PDB entry 8ZQH | electron microscopy, 3.12 A resolution | chains B and A of the 4 polymer chains in the assembly

== Chain B ==
Molecule: 60-nt RNA strand
Organism: unclassified sequences
Sequence (60 nucleotides; each row starts with the number of its first residue; numbers below 1 keep their minus sign (G-36 is residue -36)):
   -36 GUGCUGCUGU CUCCCAGACG GGAGGCAGAA CUGCACCUUC CAUCAGAGAA CCUCACUGCG
Disordered / not traced: 6-9, 15-23

== Chain A ==
Molecule: Cas12X
Organism: unclassified sequences
Amino-acid sequence (914 residues; each row starts with the number of its first residue; numbers below 1 keep their minus sign (His-5 is residue -5)):
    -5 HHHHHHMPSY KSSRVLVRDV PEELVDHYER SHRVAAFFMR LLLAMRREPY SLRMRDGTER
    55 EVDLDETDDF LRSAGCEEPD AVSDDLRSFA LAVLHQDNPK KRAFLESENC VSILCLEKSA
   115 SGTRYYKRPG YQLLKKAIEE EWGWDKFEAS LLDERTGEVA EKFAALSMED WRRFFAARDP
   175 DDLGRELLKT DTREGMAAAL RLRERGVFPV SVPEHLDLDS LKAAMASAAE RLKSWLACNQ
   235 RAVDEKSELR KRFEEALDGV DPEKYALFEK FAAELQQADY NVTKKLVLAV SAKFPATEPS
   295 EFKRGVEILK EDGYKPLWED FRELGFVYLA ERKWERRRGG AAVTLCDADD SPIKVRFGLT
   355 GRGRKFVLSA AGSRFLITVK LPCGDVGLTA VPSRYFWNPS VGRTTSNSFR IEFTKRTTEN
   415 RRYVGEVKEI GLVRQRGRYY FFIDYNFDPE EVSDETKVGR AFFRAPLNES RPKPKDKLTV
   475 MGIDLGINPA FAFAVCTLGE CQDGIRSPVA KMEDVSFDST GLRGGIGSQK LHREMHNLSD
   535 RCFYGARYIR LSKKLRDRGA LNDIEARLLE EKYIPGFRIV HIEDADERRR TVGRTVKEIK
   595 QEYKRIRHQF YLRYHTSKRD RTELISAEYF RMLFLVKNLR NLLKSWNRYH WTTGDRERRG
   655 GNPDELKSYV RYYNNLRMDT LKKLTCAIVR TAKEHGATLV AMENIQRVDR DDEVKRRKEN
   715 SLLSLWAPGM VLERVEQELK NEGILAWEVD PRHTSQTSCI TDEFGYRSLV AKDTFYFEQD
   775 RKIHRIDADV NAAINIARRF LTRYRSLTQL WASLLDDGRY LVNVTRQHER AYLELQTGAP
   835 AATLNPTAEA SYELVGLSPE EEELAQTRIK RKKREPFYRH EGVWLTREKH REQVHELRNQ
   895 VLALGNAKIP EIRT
Disordered / not traced: -5 to 0

== How chain B and chain A interact ==
Residue-residue contacts (114; chain B residue first):
  G-36(B) - Ser7(A)  base contact
  G-36(B) - Arg8(A)  sugar contact
  G-36(B) - Leu10(A)  sugar contact
  G-36(B) - Pro386(A)  phosphate contact
  G-36(B) - Ser387(A)  hydrogen bond to the base
  G-36(B) - Arg388(A)  hydrogen bond to the base
  G-36(B) - Tyr389(A)  hydrogen bond to the base
  G-36(B) - Tyr434(A)  phosphate contact
  U-35(B) - Arg432(A)  salt bridge to the phosphate
  U-35(B) - Tyr434(A)  hydrogen bond to the phosphate
  G-34(B) - Arg430(A)  salt bridge to the phosphate
  G-34(B) - Asn669(A)  phosphate contact
  G-34(B) - Asp673(A)  hydrogen bond to the base
  C-33(B) - Arg607(A)  hydrogen bond to the sugar
  C-33(B) - Tyr608(A)  base contact
  C-33(B) - Tyr666(A)  phosphate contact
  C-33(B) - Asn669(A)  phosphate contact
  C-33(B) - Leu670(A)  phosphate contact
  C-33(B) - Asp673(A)  hydrogen bond to the sugar
  C-33(B) - Lys677(A)  base contact
  U-32(B) - Phe604(A)  phosphate contact
  U-32(B) - Tyr605(A)  base contact
  U-32(B) - Arg607(A)  salt bridge to the phosphate
  U-32(B) - His609(A)  hydrogen bond to the base
  U-32(B) - Tyr666(A)  hydrogen bond to the phosphate
  G-31(B) - Arg601(A)  phosphate contact
  G-31(B) - His602(A)  hydrogen bond to the sugar
  G-31(B) - Tyr605(A)  sugar contact
  G-31(B) - Tyr666(A)  phosphate contact
  C-30(B) - Arg601(A)  salt bridge to the phosphate
  C-30(B) - His602(A)  sugar contact
  C-22(B) - His644(A)  sugar contact
  A-19(B) - Arg583(A)  salt bridge to the phosphate
  A-19(B) - Arg584(A)  salt bridge to the phosphate
  C-18(B) - Arg583(A)  base contact
  C-18(B) - Arg584(A)  hydrogen bond to the sugar
  C-18(B) - Gly587(A)  base contact
  C-18(B) - Arg588(A)  sugar contact
  C-18(B) - Trp640(A)  base contact
  G-17(B) - Gly587(A)  sugar contact
  G-17(B) - Lys591(A)  salt bridge to the phosphate
  G-17(B) - Trp640(A)  hydrogen bond to the sugar
  G-16(B) - Val590(A)  sugar contact
  G-16(B) - Lys591(A)  phosphate contact
  G-16(B) - Lys594(A)  phosphate contact
  G-16(B) - Leu637(A)  phosphate contact
  G-16(B) - Trp640(A)  sugar contact
  G-16(B) - Asn641(A)  hydrogen bond to the sugar
  G-15(B) - Lys594(A)  salt bridge to the phosphate
  G-15(B) - Leu637(A)  phosphate contact
  G-15(B) - Asn641(A)  sugar contact
  G-15(B) - Glu659(A)  hydrogen bond to the sugar
  G-15(B) - Leu660(A)  phosphate contact
  G-15(B) - Tyr663(A)  hydrogen bond to the phosphate
  A-14(B) - Asp658(A)  sugar contact
  A-14(B) - Glu659(A)  phosphate contact
  A-14(B) - Leu660(A)  phosphate contact
  A-14(B) - Lys661(A)  phosphate contact
  A-14(B) - Ser662(A)  hydrogen bond to the phosphate
  A-14(B) - Tyr663(A)  phosphate contact
  G-13(B) - Lys661(A)  phosphate contact
  G-13(B) - Arg665(A)  salt bridge to the phosphate
  A-7(B) - Tyr605(A)  base contact
  C-6(B) - His609(A)  sugar contact
  C-6(B) - Arg613(A)  hydrogen bond to the sugar
  U-5(B) - Arg613(A)  salt bridge to the phosphate
  G-4(B) - Tyr608(A)  base contact
  G-4(B) - Arg613(A)  sugar contact
  C-3(B) - Thr412(A)  phosphate contact
  C-3(B) - Tyr608(A)  sugar contact
  C-3(B) - Leu618(A)  sugar contact
  C-3(B) - Lys677(A)  base contact
  A-2(B) - Thr411(A)  phosphate contact
  A-2(B) - Thr412(A)  hydrogen bond to the phosphate
  A-2(B) - Leu618(A)  phosphate contact
  A-2(B) - Lys676(A)  sugar contact
  A-2(B) - Lys677(A)  sugar contact
  A-2(B) - Cys680(A)  phosphate contact
  A-2(B) - Arg684(A)  salt bridge to the phosphate
  C-1(B) - Arg388(A)  base contact
  C-1(B) - Tyr389(A)  base contact
  C-1(B) - Lys409(A)  base contact
  C-1(B) - Arg410(A)  base contact
  C-1(B) - Thr411(A)  phosphate contact
  C-1(B) - Lys676(A)  hydrogen bond to the sugar
  C-1(B) - Cys680(A)  phosphate contact
  C0(B) - Tyr4(A)  base contact
  C0(B) - Lys5(A)  phosphate contact
  C0(B) - Ser6(A)  hydrogen bond to the sugar
  C0(B) - Tyr389(A)  hydrogen bond to the phosphate
  C0(B) - Lys409(A)  salt bridge to the phosphate
  C0(B) - Lys676(A)  phosphate contact
  U1(B) - Ser6(A)  hydrogen bond to the sugar
  U1(B) - Phe436(A)  sugar contact
  U1(B) - Lys676(A)  salt bridge to the phosphate
  U2(B) - Arg8(A)  salt bridge to the phosphate
  U2(B) - Phe436(A)  sugar contact
  C3(B) - Arg225(A)  hydrogen bond to the phosphate
  C3(B) - Ser228(A)  sugar contact
  C4(B) - Arg225(A)  salt bridge to the phosphate
  C4(B) - Cys232(A)  sugar contact
  C4(B) - Thr338(A)  hydrogen bond to the phosphate
  A5(B) - Arg47(A)  salt bridge to the phosphate
  A5(B) - Cys232(A)  phosphate contact
  A10(B) - Val702(A)  base contact
  A10(B) - Lys712(A)  hydrogen bond to the phosphate
  A10(B) - Ser715(A)  base contact
  A10(B) - Leu717(A)  hydrogen bond to the sugar
  A10(B) - Ser718(A)  sugar contact
  G11(B) - Lys712(A)  salt bridge to the phosphate
  G11(B) - Ser718(A)  phosphate contact
  A13(B) - Lys278(A)  salt bridge to the phosphate
  C14(B) - Lys278(A)  salt bridge to the phosphate
  C14(B) - Arg316(A)  hydrogen bond to the phosphate
Also at the interface, not in a pair above, chain B (35 interface residues in all): C-23, A-21, G-20
Also at the interface, not in a pair above, chain A (75 interface residues in all): Pro346, Lys348, Val385, Glu413, Lys598, Tyr623, Asn656, Met672, Arg710, Arg711

== Summary ==
The interface between chain B and chain A involves 35 residues on one side and 75 on the other; the contacts
include 27 hydrogen bonds and 19 salt bridges. Polar contacts include G-36(B)-Ser387(A), G-36(B)-Arg388(A) and
G-36(B)-Tyr389(A).
Chain B is a 60-nt RNA strand and chain A is Cas12X, both from unclassified sequences; the structure, Cryo-EM
structure of Cas12X with crRNA and Target DNA, Conformation 3, was determined by electron microscopy.
